PDB entry 6IAP | X-ray diffraction, 2.90 A resolution | chains A and D of the 5 polymer chains in the assembly

# Chain A
Name: Natural cytotoxicity triggering receptor 1
Source organism: Homo sapiens
Reference sequence: O76036 (NCTR1_HUMAN); residues 1-182 here correspond to UniProt positions 25-206 (UniProt number = residue number + 24)
Sequence (182 residues; numbered 1 to 182; the number before each row is that of its first residue):
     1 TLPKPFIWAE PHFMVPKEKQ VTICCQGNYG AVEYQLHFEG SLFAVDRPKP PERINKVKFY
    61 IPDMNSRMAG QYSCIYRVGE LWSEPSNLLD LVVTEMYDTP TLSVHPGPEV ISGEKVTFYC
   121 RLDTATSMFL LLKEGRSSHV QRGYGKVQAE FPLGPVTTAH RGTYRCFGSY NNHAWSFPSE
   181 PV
Disulfides: Cys25-Cys74, Cys120-Cys166

# Chain D
Name: Fab NKp46-4 light chain
Source organism: synthetic construct
Notes: antibody fragment or engineered binder
Sequence (211 residues; each row starts with the number of its first residue):
     1 DIQMTQSPSS LSASVGDRVT ITCRASENIY SNLAWFQQKP GKAPKLLVYA ATNLADGVPS
    61 RFSGSGSGTD YTLTISSLQP EDFATYYCQH FWGTPRTFGG GTKVEIKRTV AAPSVFIFPP
   121 SDEQLKSGTA SVVCLLNNFY PREAKVQWKV DNALQSGNSQ ESVTEQDSKD STYSLSSTLT
   181 LSKADYEKHK VYACEVTHQG LSSPVTKSFN R
Disulfides: Cys23-Cys88, Cys134-Cys194

# How chain A and chain D interact
Contacting residue pairs (19; chain A residue first):
  Val32(A) - Asn32(D)
  Val32(A) - Phe91(D)
  Val32(A) - Trp92(D)  hydrophobic
  Glu33(A) - Trp92(D)
  Glu33(A) - Thr94(D)
  Arg47(A) - Trp92(D)
  Arg47(A) - Gly93(D)
  Arg47(A) - Thr94(D)  hydrogen bond
  Pro48(A) - Trp92(D)
  Lys49(A) - Tyr30(D)
  Lys49(A) - Trp92(D)
  Pro51(A) - Tyr30(D)
  Pro51(A) - Trp92(D)  hydrophobic
  Arg77(A) - Phe91(D)  hydrogen bond (side chain-backbone)
  Arg77(A) - Trp92(D)  hydrogen bond (side chain-backbone)
  Arg77(A) - Arg96(D)
  Gly79(A) - Phe91(D)
  Glu80(A) - Phe91(D)
  Glu80(A) - Arg96(D)  salt bridge
Interface residues without a listed pair, chain A (10 interface residues in all): Pro50
Interface residues without a listed pair, chain D (8 interface residues in all): Gln89

# Summary
The interface between chain A and chain D involves 10 residues on one side and 8 on the other; the contacts
include 3 hydrogen bonds and 1 salt bridge. Among the polar pairs are Glu80(A)-Arg96(D), Arg47(A)-Thr94(D) and
Arg77(A)-Phe91(D).
Here chain A is Natural cytotoxicity triggering receptor 1 (Homo sapiens) and chain D is Fab NKp46-4 light
chain (synthetic construct). Entry 6IAP (structure of human NKp46 in complex with antibody NKp46-1 and
NKp46-4) was determined by X-ray diffraction (same publication as 6IAS).
